6RFX - chains A and B of the 6 polymer chains in the assembly; structure by X-ray diffraction, 1.90 A resolution.

# Chain A (and B)
Name: Eis2
Source organism: Mycobacteroides abscessus
Notes: EC 2.3.1.-; chain B of this document is another copy of the same molecule, construct and numbering; everything in this record applies to it too
Reference sequence: A0A3A1BNP8 (A0A3A1BNP8_9MYCO); residue numbers follow UniProt; this construct covers 2-411
Sequence (411 residues; numbered 1 to 411; the number before each row is that of its first residue):
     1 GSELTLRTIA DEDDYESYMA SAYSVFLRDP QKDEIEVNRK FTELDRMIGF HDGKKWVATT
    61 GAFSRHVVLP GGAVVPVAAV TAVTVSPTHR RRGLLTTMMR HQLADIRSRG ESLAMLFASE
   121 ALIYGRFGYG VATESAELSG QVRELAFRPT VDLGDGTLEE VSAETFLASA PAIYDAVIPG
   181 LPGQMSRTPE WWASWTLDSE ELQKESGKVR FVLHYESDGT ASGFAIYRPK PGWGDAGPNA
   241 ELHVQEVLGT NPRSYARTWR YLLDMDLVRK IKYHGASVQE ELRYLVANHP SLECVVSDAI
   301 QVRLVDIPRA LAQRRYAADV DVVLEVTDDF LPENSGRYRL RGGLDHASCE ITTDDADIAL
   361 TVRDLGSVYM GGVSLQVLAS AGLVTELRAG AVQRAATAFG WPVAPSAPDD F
Not modelled in the structure: 1-2, 120-123, 235 (chain B: 1-2, 234-238)
Construct notes: expression tag (1)
Modified positions: Mse19, Mse47, Mse98, Mse99, Mse115, Mse185, Mse265, Mse370 (selenomethionine; parent Met)
Small-molecule neighbours:
  - polyethylene glycol (P4K), molecule 1: Mse19, A22, Y23, F26, E34, N38, A82, V83, T84, D410, F411
  - polyethylene glycol (P4K), molecule 2: Q279, G371, S374, A396, G400, W401, P402

# Chain A / chain B interface
Pairs across the interface (21):
  L158(A) - T88(B)
  E159(A) - K55(B)  salt bridge
  E159(A) - T88(B)
  E159(A) - H89(B)
  E160(A) - T88(B)
  K208(A) - D29(B)
  R210(A) - S24(B)  hydrogen bond (side chain-backbone)
  R210(A) - L27(B)
  P229(A) - L27(B)  hydrophobic
  P231(A) - L27(B)
  P238(A) - E120(B)
  A240(A) - L27(B)  hydrophobic
  Y261(A) - P87(B)
  Y261(A) - T88(B)
  Mse265(A) - P87(B)  hydrophobic
  D266(A) - R90(B)  salt bridge
  D266(A) - L122(B)
  L267(A) - V25(B)
  L267(A) - F26(B)  hydrophobic
  L267(A) - L27(B)  hydrophobic
  L267(A) - E120(B)
Also at the interface, not in a pair above, chain A (15 interface residues in all): D264, V268
Also at the interface, not in a pair above, chain B (15 interface residues in all): R28, D52, R91

# Overview
Chain A and chain B each contribute 15 residues to their interface, with 1 hydrogen bond and 2 salt bridges.
Among the polar pairs are E159(A)-K55(B), D266(A)-R90(B) and R210(A)-S24(B). Ligands of chain A: polyethylene
glycol.
Both chains are Eis2 (Mycobacteroides abscessus). Entry 6RFX (Crystal structure of Eis2 from Mycobacterium
abscessus) was determined by X-ray diffraction together with 6RFT and 6RFY from the same study.
